PDB entry 9NQU | electron microscopy, 3.16 A resolution | chains D and I of the 11 polymer chains in the assembly

[Chain D]
Protein: Histone H2B type 1-C/E/F/G/I
Source organism: Homo sapiens
UniProt: P62807 (H2B1C_HUMAN); residues -2 to 122 here correspond to UniProt positions 2-126 (UniProt number = residue number + 4)
Amino-acid sequence (125 residues; numbered -2 to 122; the number before each row is that of its first residue; numbers below 1 keep their minus sign (Pro-2 is residue -2)):
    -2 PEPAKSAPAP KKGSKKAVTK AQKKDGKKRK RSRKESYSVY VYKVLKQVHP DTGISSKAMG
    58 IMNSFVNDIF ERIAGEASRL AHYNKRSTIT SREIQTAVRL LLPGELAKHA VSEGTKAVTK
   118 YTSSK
Disordered / not traced: -2 to 27, 122
UniProt features mapped onto this chain:
  - modified residue: Pro-2 (N-acetylproline), Glu-1 (ADP-ribosyl glutamic acid), Lys2 (N6-(2-hydroxyisobutyryl)lysine), Ser3 (ADP-ribosylserine), Lys8 (N6-(beta-hydroxybutyryl)lysine), Lys9 (N6-(2-hydroxyisobutyryl)lysine), Ser11 (Phosphoserine), Lys12 (N6-acetyllysine), Lys13 (N6-(beta-hydroxybutyryl)lysine), Lys17 (N6-(2-hydroxyisobutyryl)lysine), Lys20 (N6-(2-hydroxyisobutyryl)lysine), Lys21 (N6-(2-hydroxyisobutyryl)lysine), Lys31 (N6-(2-hydroxyisobutyryl)lysine), Glu32 (PolyADP-ribosyl glutamic acid), Ser33 (Phosphoserine), Lys40 (N6-(2-hydroxyisobutyryl)lysine), Lys43 (N6-(2-hydroxyisobutyryl)lysine), Lys54 (N6,N6-dimethyllysine), Arg76 (Dimethylated arginine), Lys82 (N6,N6,N6-trimethyllysine) and 6 more in UniProt
  - glycosylation: Ser109 (O-linked (GlcNAc) serine)
  - cross-link (Glycyl lysine isopeptide (Lys-Gly)): Lys2 (interchain with G-Cter in SUMO2), Lys17 (interchain with G-Cter in SUMO2), Lys31 (interchain with G-Cter in ubiquitin), Lys117 (interchain with G-Cter in ubiquitin)

[Chain I]
Molecule: 185-nt DNA strand
Source organism: synthetic construct
Sequence (185 nucleotides; row label = number of the first residue in the row; numbers below 1 keep their minus sign (DA-92 is residue -92)):
   -92 ATCCCTATAC GCGGCCGCCC TGGAGAATCC CGGTGCCGAG GCCGCTCAAT TGGTCGTAGA
   -32 CAGCTCTAGC ACCGCTTAAA CGCACGTACG CGCTGTCCCC CGCGTTTTAA CCGCCAAGGG
    28 GATTACTCCC TAGTCTCCAG GCACGTGTCA GATATATACA TCCTGTGCAT GTATTGAACA
    88 GCGAT

[Interface between chain D and chain I]
Contacting residue pairs (13; chain D residue first):
  Ser29(D) - DT30(I)  phosphate contact
  Arg30(D) - DT-47(I)  hydrogen bond to the sugar
  Tyr39(D) - DG-53(I)  hydrogen bond to the phosphate
  Tyr39(D) - DG-52(I)  phosphate contact
  Gly50(D) - DG-53(I)  phosphate contact
  Ile51(D) - DA-54(I)  sugar contact
  Ile51(D) - DG-53(I)  hydrogen bond to the phosphate
  Ser52(D) - DA-54(I)  sugar contact
  Ser53(D) - DA-54(I)  hydrogen bond to the phosphate
  Arg83(D) - DG-34(I)  salt bridge to the phosphate
  Ser84(D) - DA-35(I)  hydrogen bond to the phosphate
  Ser84(D) - DG-34(I)  hydrogen bond to the phosphate
  Thr85(D) - DG-34(I)  hydrogen bond to the phosphate
Interface residues without a listed pair, chain D (13 interface residues in all): Arg28, Glu32, Lys82
Interface residues without a listed pair, chain I (10 interface residues in all): DC-48, DA-45, DA-33

[Overview]
The interface between chain D and chain I involves 13 residues on one side and 10 on the other; the contacts
include 7 hydrogen bonds and 1 salt bridge. Polar contacts include Arg30(D)-DT-47(I), Tyr39(D)-DG-53(I) and
Ile51(D)-DG-53(I).
Chain D is Histone H2B type 1-C/E/F/G/I (Homo sapiens) and chain I is a 185-nt DNA strand (synthetic
construct); the structure, KDM6B-nucleosome structure stabilized by H3K27C-UNC8015 covalent conjugate, was
determined by electron microscopy.
